PDB entry 1ZDS | X-ray diffraction, 1.55 A resolution | chains A and B of the 3 polymer chains in the assembly

# Chain A (and B)
Molecule: Copper-containing nitrite reductase
Source organism: Alcaligenes faecalis
Notes: EC 1.7.2.1; chain B of this document is another copy of the same molecule, construct and numbering; everything in this record applies to it too
UniProtKB: P38501 (NIR_ALCFA); residues 4-339 here correspond to UniProt positions 40-375 (UniProt number = residue number + 36)
Sequence (336 residues; row label = number of the first residue in the row):
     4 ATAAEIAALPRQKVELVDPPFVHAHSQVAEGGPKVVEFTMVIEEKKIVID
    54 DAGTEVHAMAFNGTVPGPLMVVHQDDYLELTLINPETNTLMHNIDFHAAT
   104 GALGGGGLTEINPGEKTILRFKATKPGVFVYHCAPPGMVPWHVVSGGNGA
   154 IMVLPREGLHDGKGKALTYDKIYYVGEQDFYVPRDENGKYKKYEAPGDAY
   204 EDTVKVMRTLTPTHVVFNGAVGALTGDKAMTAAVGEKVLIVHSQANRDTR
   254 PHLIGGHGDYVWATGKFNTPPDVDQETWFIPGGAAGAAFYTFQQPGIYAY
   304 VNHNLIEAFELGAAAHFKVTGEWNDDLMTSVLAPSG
Unresolved in the structure: 4 (chain B: fully traced)
Construct notes: engineered mutation G150 (Met186 in P38501)
Bound ions: Cu ion site 1: M62, H95, C136, H145; Cu ion site 2: H100, H135 (shared with H306(B) of chain B); Cu ion site 3: H306 (shared with 2 residues of chain C)
Small-molecule neighbours:
  - acetamide (ACM), molecule 1: E47, H60, A61, M62, L93, H95, W144, H145, S148, P199
  - acetamide (ACM), molecule 2: L106, A137, P139, V142
  - acetamide (ACM), molecule 3: I257, A302, F312

# Chain A / chain B interface
Residue-residue contacts (111):
  I9(A) - D329(B)
  Y80(A) - D329(B)  hydrogen bond
  E82(A) - V334(B)
  D98(A) - I257(B)
  H100(A) - H255(B)
  H100(A) - H260(B)  hydrogen bond (backbone-side chain)
  H100(A) - E279(B)  salt bridge
  H100(A) - H306(B)  hydrogen bond
  A101(A) - H260(B)
  A102(A) - G258(B)
  A102(A) - H260(B)
  A102(A) - M331(B)  hydrophobic
  T103(A) - G258(B)
  T103(A) - H260(B)
  T103(A) - Y293(B)
  T103(A) - Q297(B)  hydrogen bond (backbone-side chain)
  T103(A) - M331(B)
  G104(A) - G258(B)  hydrogen bond (backbone-backbone)
  G104(A) - Q297(B)
  G104(A) - W326(B)
  G104(A) - M331(B)
  A105(A) - W326(B)  hydrophobic
  A105(A) - M331(B)  hydrophobic
  L106(A) - I257(B)
  L106(A) - G258(B)
  L106(A) - I300(B)
  L106(A) - Y301(B)  hydrophobic
  L106(A) - A302(B)
  G107(A) - G258(B)
  G107(A) - M331(B)
  G108(A) - M331(B)
  L111(A) - M331(B)  hydrophobic
  L111(A) - P337(B)
  E113(A) - P337(B)
  I114(A) - P337(B)  hydrophobic
  G117(A) - G339(B)
  E118(A) - P337(B)
  E118(A) - S338(B)
  K119(A) - L335(B)
  K119(A) - A336(B)
  K119(A) - P337(B)
  K119(A) - S338(B)  hydrogen bond (backbone-backbone)
  T120(A) - L335(B)  hydrogen bond (side chain-backbone)
  T120(A) - A336(B)
  T120(A) - P337(B)
  I121(A) - S333(B)
  I121(A) - V334(B)  hydrogen bond (backbone-backbone)
  I121(A) - L335(B)  hydrogen bond (backbone-backbone)
  L122(A) - M331(B)  hydrophobic
  L122(A) - T332(B)
  R123(A) - D328(B)  hydrogen bond (side chain-backbone)
  R123(A) - M331(B)
  R123(A) - T332(B)  hydrogen bond (backbone-backbone)
  R123(A) - V334(B)
  F124(A) - L330(B)
  K125(A) - D329(B)  salt bridge
  K125(A) - L330(B)  hydrogen bond (backbone-backbone)
  T127(A) - L330(B)
  K128(A) - H260(B)
  K128(A) - D262(B)  salt bridge
  K128(A) - D277(B)  salt bridge
  P129(A) - D277(B)
  V131(A) - E279(B)
  F132(A) - E279(B)
  V133(A) - E279(B)  hydrogen bond (backbone-side chain)
  H135(A) - H306(B)  hydrogen bond
  P143(A) - L308(B)
  P143(A) - I309(B)
  P143(A) - F312(B)
  V146(A) - L308(B)  hydrophobic
  Y184(A) - I309(B)
  V207(A) - E313(B)
  M210(A) - I309(B)
  R211(A) - T214(B)
  R211(A) - E313(B)  salt bridge
  R211(A) - L314(B)
  T212(A) - T214(B)
  L213(A) - R250(B)
  L213(A) - I309(B)  hydrophobic
  L213(A) - E310(B)
  L213(A) - L314(B)  hydrophobic
  A248(A) - H306(B)  hydrogen bond (backbone-side chain)
  A248(A) - L308(B)
  N249(A) - H306(B)
  N249(A) - N307(B)  hydrogen bond (backbone-side chain)
  N249(A) - L308(B)  hydrogen bond (side chain-backbone)
  N249(A) - I309(B)
  D251(A) - R253(B)  salt bridge
  D251(A) - F282(B)
  T267(A) - D275(B)
  T267(A) - Q278(B)  hydrogen bond
  K269(A) - V276(B)
  K269(A) - D277(B)
  K269(A) - Q278(B)
  K269(A) - E279(B)  salt bridge
  N271(A) - V276(B)
  N271(A) - D277(B)  hydrogen bond
  T272(A) - D275(B)
  T272(A) - V276(B)  hydrogen bond (side chain-backbone)
  T272(A) - Q278(B)
  F282(A) - F282(B)  hydrophobic
  P284(A) - T280(B)
  P284(A) - F282(B)  hydrophobic
  G285(A) - R253(B)
  G285(A) - T280(B)
  G285(A) - H306(B)
  G286(A) - E279(B)
  G286(A) - T280(B)  hydrogen bond (backbone-side chain)
  G286(A) - H306(B)
  A287(A) - E279(B)
  A288(A) - E279(B)  hydrogen bond (backbone-side chain)
Also at the interface, not in a pair above, chain A (57 interface residues in all): T112, V142, Y203, R250
Also at the interface, not in a pair above, chain B (44 interface residues in all): P215, T216, Q296

# In short
57 residues of chain A face 44 of chain B across their interface, with 22 hydrogen bonds and 7 salt bridges.
Polar contacts include H100(A)-E279(B), K125(A)-D329(B) and K128(A)-D262(B). Chain A binds 3 copies of
acetamide.
Chain A and chain B are both Copper-containing nitrite reductase (Alcaligenes faecalis); the structure,
Crystal Structure of Met150Gly AfNiR with Acetamide Bound, was determined by X-ray diffraction (same
publication as 1ZDQ).
